3LL1 - chain A; structure by X-ray diffraction, 0.97 A resolution.

Chain A:
Molecule: Griffithsin
UniProt: P84801 (GRFIN_GRISQ); numbering as in UniProt (aligned over 1-120)
Amino-acid sequence (122 residues; each row starts with the number of its first residue; a row labelled like 16A-16B holds insertion residues (16A, then the next letters in order)):
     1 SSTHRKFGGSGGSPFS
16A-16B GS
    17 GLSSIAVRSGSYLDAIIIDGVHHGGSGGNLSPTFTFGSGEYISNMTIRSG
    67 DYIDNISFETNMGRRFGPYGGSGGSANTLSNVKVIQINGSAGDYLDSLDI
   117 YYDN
Differences from the reference sequence: engineered mutation Ser2 (Leu in P84801), Asp119 (Glu in P84801), Asn120 (Gln in P84801); insertion (16A-16B)
From the paper describing this entry:
  - binding site for chloride ion: Arg80
  - interface residues: Arg80

In short:
From the paper: a binding site for chloride ion at Arg80; the interface residue Arg80.
Chain A is Griffithsin; the structure, Monomeric Griffithsin with a Single Gly-Ser Insertion and Mutations to
Remove Residual Self-Association, was determined by X-ray diffraction together with 3LKY, 3LL0 and 3LL2 from
the same study.
